Entry 3M99 (X-ray diffraction, 2.70 A resolution); this record covers chains A and D of the 4 polymer chains in the assembly.

== Chain A ==
Protein: Ubiquitin carboxyl-terminal hydrolase 8
From: Saccharomyces cerevisiae
Notes: EC 3.1.2.15
Reference sequence: P50102 (UBP8_YEAST); numbering as in UniProt (aligned over 1-471)
Chain sequence (471 residues; numbered 1 to 471; the number before each row is that of its first residue):
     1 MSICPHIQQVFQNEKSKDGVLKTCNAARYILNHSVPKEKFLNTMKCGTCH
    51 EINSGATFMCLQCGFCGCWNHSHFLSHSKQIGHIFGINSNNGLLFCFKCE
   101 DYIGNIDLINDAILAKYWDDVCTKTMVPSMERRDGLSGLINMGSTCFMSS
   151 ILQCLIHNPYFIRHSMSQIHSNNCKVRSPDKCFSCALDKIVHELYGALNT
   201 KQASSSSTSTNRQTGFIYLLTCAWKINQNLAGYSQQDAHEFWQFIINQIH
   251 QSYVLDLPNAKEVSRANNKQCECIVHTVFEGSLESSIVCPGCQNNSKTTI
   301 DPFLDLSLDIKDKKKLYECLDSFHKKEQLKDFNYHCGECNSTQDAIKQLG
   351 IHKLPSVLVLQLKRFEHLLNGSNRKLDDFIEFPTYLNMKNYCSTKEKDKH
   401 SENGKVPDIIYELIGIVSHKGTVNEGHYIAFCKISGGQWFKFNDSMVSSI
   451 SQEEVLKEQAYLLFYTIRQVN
Disordered / not traced: 1, 177-179, 199-208, 228-234, 262-266, 334-344, 394-405
Metal / ion sites: Zn2+ site 1: Cys4, His6, Cys99; Zn2+ site 2: Cys46, Cys49, Cys68, His73; Zn2+ site 3: Cys60, Cys63, His77, His83; Zn2+ site 4: His170, Cys182, Cys185; Zn2+ site 5: His250, Cys271, Cys273, His276
Curated features (UniProtKB/Swiss-Prot):
  - zinc finger: Lys22 to Cys122 (UBP-type)
  - active site: Cys146 (Nucleophile), His427 (Proton acceptor)
  - binding site (Zn(2+)): Cys4, His6, Cys46, Cys49, Cys60, Cys63, Cys68, His73, His77, His83, Cys96, Cys99, His170, Cys174, Cys182, Cys185, His250, Cys271, Cys273, His276 and 4 more in UniProt
  - mutagenesis: Cys46 (C46A: Lowers histone H2B deubiquitination activity; when associated with A-49), Cys49 (C49A: Lowers histone H2B deubiquitination activity; when associated with A-46), His77 (H77A: Lowers histone H2B deubiquitination activity), Cys146 (C146S: Lowers histone H2B deubiquitination activity), His419 (H419A: Lowers histone H2B deubiquitination activity)
What the authors report for this chain:
  - catalytic residues: Asn141, Cys146, His427, Asn443, Asp444
  - contacts within the chain: Cys146-His427, His427-Asn443 (hydrogen bond)

== Chain D ==
Protein: SAGA-associated factor 73
From: Saccharomyces cerevisiae
Notes: fragment: unp residues: 1-104
Reference sequence: P53165 (SGF73_YEAST); numbering as in UniProt (aligned over 1-104)
Chain sequence (104 residues; each row starts with the number of its first residue):
     1 MRSGDAEIKGIKPKVIEEYSLSQGSGPSNDSWKSLMSSAKDTPLQYDHMN
    51 RESLKKYFNPNAQLIEDPLDKPIQYRVCEKCGKPLALTAIVDHLENHCAG
   101 ASGK
Disordered / not traced: 1-6, 22-29, 99-104
Metal / ion sites: Zn2+: Cys78, Cys81, His93, Cys98
Curated features (UniProtKB/Swiss-Prot):
  - binding site (Zn(2+)): Cys78, Cys81, His93, Cys98
What the authors report for this chain:
  - Zn2+ coordination: His93, Cys98
  - mutagenesis - H93A: abolished catalytic activity
  - mutagenesis - W32R/K33A: decreased binding to Ubp8, Sgf11 and Sus1
  - mutagenesis - W32R/K33A: abolished binding to Ubiquitin carboxyl-terminal hydrolase 8 (chain A)
  - mutagenesis - W32R/K33A, H93A: decreased growth
  - mutagenesis - W32R/K33A/H93A: abolished growth

== How chain A and chain D interact ==
Pairs across the interface - 119 pairs, chain A then chain D:
  Thr23(A) with Trp32(D)
  Ala26(A) with Met36(D)
  Ala27(A) with Trp32(D), hydrophobic
  Tyr29(A) with Ala39(D), hydrogen bond (side chain-backbone); Lys40(D)
  Ile30(A) with Trp32(D), hydrophobic; Leu35(D), hydrophobic; Met36(D), hydrophobic; Ala39(D), hydrophobic
  Asn32(A) with Leu44(D); Gln45(D), hydrogen bond (backbone-backbone)
  His33(A) with Ala39(D); Thr42(D), hydrogen bond (side chain-backbone); Pro43(D); Leu44(D)
  Ser34(A) with Gln45(D)
  Val35(A) with Gln45(D)
  Lys39(A) with Asp47(D), salt bridge
  Asn42(A) with Leu35(D)
  Thr43(A) with Leu35(D)
  Met59(A) with Trp32(D)
  Cys60(A) with Trp32(D), hydrogen bond (backbone-side chain)
  Gln62(A) with Lys33(D), hydrogen bond (backbone-side chain)
  Cys63(A) with Trp32(D); Lys33(D)
  Gly64(A) with Asp30(D); Ser31(D); Trp32(D), hydrogen bond (backbone-backbone)
  Phe65(A) with Trp32(D)
  Cys66(A) with Trp32(D), hydrophobic
  Asp111(A) with Leu87(D)
  Leu114(A) with Leu87(D), hydrophobic; Val91(D), hydrophobic
  Tyr117(A) with Val91(D), hydrophobic
  Asp120(A) with Leu94(D)
  Thr123(A) with Glu79(D)
  Lys124(A) with Leu94(D)
  Thr125(A) with Arg76(D), hydrogen bond; Val77(D); Glu79(D)
  Met126(A) with Arg76(D); Val77(D), hydrogen bond (backbone-backbone); Glu79(D)
  Val127(A) with Arg76(D)
  Pro128(A) with Tyr75(D)
  Arg132(A) with Tyr75(D), hydrogen bond (backbone-side chain)
  Arg133(A) with Tyr75(D)
  Pro159(A) with Pro68(D), hydrophobic
  Tyr160(A) with Gln63(D); Leu64(D); Ile65(D), hydrogen bond (side chain-backbone)
  Arg163(A) with Gln63(D); Leu64(D), hydrogen bond (side chain-backbone); Ile65(D)
  Met166(A) with Ile73(D), hydrophobic; Tyr75(D), hydrophobic; Pro84(D); Leu85(D); Ala86(D), hydrogen bond (backbone-backbone); Ala89(D)
  Ser167(A) with Ala86(D); Ala89(D)
  Gln168(A) with Lys83(D); Pro84(D), hydrogen bond (side chain-backbone)
  Ser171(A) with Lys83(D)
  Asn172(A) with His97(D), hydrogen bond
  Val191(A) with Pro84(D)
  His192(A) with Cys81(D), hydrogen bond (side chain-backbone); Gly82(D); Lys83(D); Pro84(D)
  Tyr195(A) with Tyr75(D), hydrogen bond (backbone-side chain); Val77(D); Pro84(D), hydrophobic
  Gly196(A) with Gly82(D); Pro84(D)
  Ala197(A) with Cys81(D); Gly82(D), hydrogen bond (backbone-backbone)
  Gln270(A) with Asn61(D)
  Cys271(A) with Asn61(D), hydrogen bond (backbone-side chain)
  Ile274(A) with Gln63(D)
  Thr277(A) with Asn61(D); Ala62(D); Gln63(D), hydrogen bond (backbone-backbone)
  Val278(A) with Gln63(D)
  Glu280(A) with Asn59(D), hydrogen bond (backbone-side chain)
  Lys353(A) with Lys55(D); Lys56(D), hydrogen bond (side chain-backbone); Tyr57(D); Phe58(D), hydrogen bond (side chain-backbone); Asn59(D)
  Leu354(A) with Tyr57(D), hydrogen bond (backbone-backbone); Phe58(D)
  Pro355(A) with Phe58(D)
  Ser356(A) with Gln63(D), hydrogen bond (side chain-backbone); Leu64(D)
  Val406(A) with Tyr57(D)
  Pro407(A) with Tyr57(D)
  Ile409(A) with Phe58(D), hydrophobic
  Tyr411(A) with Phe58(D)
  Ile414(A) with Leu69(D), hydrophobic
  Lys433(A) with Leu69(D)
  Ser435(A) with Leu69(D); Asp70(D), hydrogen bond (side chain-backbone); Lys71(D), hydrogen bond (side chain-backbone); Pro72(D)
  Thr466(A) with Pro68(D)
  Ile467(A) with Phe58(D), hydrophobic; Leu64(D), hydrophobic
  Arg468(A) with His48(D); Met49(D); Asp67(D), salt bridge
  Val470(A) with His48(D); Met49(D), hydrophobic; Asn50(D), hydrogen bond (backbone-backbone); Ser53(D); Phe58(D), hydrophobic
  Asn471(A) with Asn50(D); Ser53(D), hydrogen bond
Also at the interface, not in a pair above, chain A (79 interface residues in all): Pro36, Glu38, Leu61, Asn110, Trp118, Val121, Ile162, Leu198, His352, Cys392, Glu412, Ile434, Gln469
Also at the interface, not in a pair above, chain D (57 interface residues in all): Ser38, Leu54, Glu66, Gln74, Thr88, Ile90, Asp92, Glu95
Interface features reported in the paper:
  - interface residues, chain D: Trp32(D), Lys33(D)

== Summary ==
Chain A and chain D form an interface of 79 and 57 residues respectively; the contacts include 28 hydrogen
bonds and 2 salt bridges. Among the polar pairs are Lys39(A)-Asp47(D), Arg468(A)-Asp67(D) and
Tyr29(A)-Ala39(D). From the paper: catalytic residues Asn141(A), Cys146(A) and His427(A) among others;
W32R/K33A and H93A of chain D reduce growth.
Chain A is Ubiquitin carboxyl-terminal hydrolase 8 and chain D is SAGA-associated factor 73, both from
Saccharomyces cerevisiae; the structure, Structure of the Ubp8-Sgf11-Sgf73-Sus1 SAGA DUB module, was
determined by X-ray diffraction.
